6J6Q - chains T and E of the 42 polymer chains in the assembly; structure by electron microscopy, 3.70 A resolution.

== Chain T ==
Molecule: Pre-mRNA-splicing factor BUD31
Organism: Saccharomyces cerevisiae (strain ATCC 204508 / S288c)
UniProtKB: P25337 (BUD31_YEAST); numbering as in UniProt (aligned over 1-157)
Chain sequence (157 residues; numbered 1 to 157; the number before each row is that of its first residue):
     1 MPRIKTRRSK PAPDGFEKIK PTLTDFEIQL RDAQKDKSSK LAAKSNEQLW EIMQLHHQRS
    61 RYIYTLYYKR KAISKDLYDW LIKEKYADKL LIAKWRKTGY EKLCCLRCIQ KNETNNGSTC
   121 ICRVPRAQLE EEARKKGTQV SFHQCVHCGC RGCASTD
UniProt features mapped onto this chain:
  - motif: Pro2 to Pro11 (Nuclear localization signal)
Bound ions: Zn2+ site 1: Cys104, Cys105, Cys108, Cys148; Zn2+ site 2: Cys104, Cys122, Cys150, Cys153; Zn2+ site 3: Cys108, Cys120, Cys122, Cys145

== Chain E ==
Molecule: U6 snRNA
Organism: Saccharomyces cerevisiae S288c
Sequence (112 nucleotides; row label = number of the first residue in the row):
     1 GUUCGCGAAG UAACCCUUCG UGGACAUUUG GUCAAUUUGA AACAAUACAG AGAUGAUCAG
    61 CAGUUCCCCU GCAUAAGGAU GAACCGUUUU ACAAAGAGAU UUAUUUCGUU UU
Not modelled in the structure: 104-112
Bound ions: Mg2+ site 1: A59, G60; Mg2+ site 2 near C61 (its only coordinating residue here); Mg2+ site 3: U80 (shared with 1 residue of chain B); Mg2+ site 4 near G81 (its only coordinating residue here)
From the paper describing this entry:
  - Mg2+ coordination: A59, G60, G78, U80

== Chain T / chain E interface ==
Residue-residue contacts (39):
  Lys40(T) - A35(E)  sugar contact
  Leu41(T) - A35(E)  phosphate contact
  Ala42(T) - A35(E)  hydrogen bond to the phosphate
  Thr98(T) - G1(E)  hydrogen bond to the base
  Thr98(T) - U2(E)  base contact
  Thr98(T) - C25(E)  base contact
  Gly99(T) - C25(E)  hydrogen bond to the sugar
  Gly99(T) - A26(E)  sugar contact
  Tyr100(T) - A26(E)  sugar contact
  Glu101(T) - G1(E)  base contact
  Glu101(T) - U2(E)  sugar contact
  Lys102(T) - G1(E)  salt bridge to the phosphate
  Glu113(T) - G30(E)  phosphate contact
  Thr114(T) - U29(E)  phosphate contact
  Thr114(T) - G30(E)  phosphate contact
  Asn115(T) - G30(E)  hydrogen bond to the phosphate
  Asn115(T) - G31(E)  hydrogen bond to the phosphate
  Asn116(T) - U29(E)  phosphate contact
  Ser118(T) - U28(E)  phosphate contact
  Thr119(T) - U27(E)  sugar contact
  Thr119(T) - U28(E)  hydrogen bond to the phosphate
  Thr119(T) - U29(E)  sugar contact
  Cys120(T) - U29(E)  sugar contact
  Ile121(T) - U28(E)  base contact
  Ile121(T) - U29(E)  hydrogen bond to the sugar
  Arg123(T) - A26(E)  hydrogen bond to the sugar
  Val124(T) - U27(E)  sugar contact
  Val124(T) - U28(E)  sugar contact
  Gln128(T) - U27(E)  base contact
  Gln128(T) - U28(E)  hydrogen bond to the base
  Leu129(T) - U28(E)  base contact
  Glu132(T) - U28(E)  base contact
  Phe142(T) - U29(E)  base contact
  Cys145(T) - U29(E)  base contact
  Val146(T) - U29(E)  hydrogen bond to the base
  Val146(T) - G30(E)  sugar contact
  His147(T) - U29(E)  hydrogen bond to the sugar
  Ser155(T) - G1(E)  base contact
  Thr156(T) - A26(E)  base contact
Interface residues without a listed pair, chain T (31 interface residues in all): Lys69, Lys111, Pro125, Gln144
Interface residues without a listed pair, chain E (12 interface residues in all): A24, U36

== Summary ==
31 residues of chain T and 12 residues of chain E are in contact; the contacts include 11 hydrogen bonds and 1
salt bridge. Polar contacts include Thr98(T)-G1(E), Gln128(T)-U28(E) and Val146(T)-U29(E). Cys104(T),
Cys105(T), Cys108(T) and Cys148(T) coordinate Zn2+ site 1. The paper reports Mg2+ coordination by A59(E),
G60(E) and G78(E) among others.
Chain T is Pre-mRNA-splicing factor BUD31 (Saccharomyces cerevisiae (strain ATCC 204508 / S288c)) and chain E
is U6 snRNA (Saccharomyces cerevisiae S288c); the structure, Cryo-EM structure of the yeast B*-b2 complex at
an average resolution of 3.7 angstrom, was determined by electron microscopy, deposited together with 6J6G,
6J6H and 6J6N.
